PDB entry 8OXS | X-ray diffraction, 1.60 A resolution | chains A and D of the 6 polymer chains in the assembly

== Chain A ==
Name: Cholera enterotoxin subunit A
From: Vibrio cholerae O1
UniProt: P01555 (CHTA_VIBCH); residues 1-240 here correspond to UniProt positions 19-258 (UniProt number = residue number + 18)
Amino-acid sequence (240 residues; each row starts with the number of its first residue):
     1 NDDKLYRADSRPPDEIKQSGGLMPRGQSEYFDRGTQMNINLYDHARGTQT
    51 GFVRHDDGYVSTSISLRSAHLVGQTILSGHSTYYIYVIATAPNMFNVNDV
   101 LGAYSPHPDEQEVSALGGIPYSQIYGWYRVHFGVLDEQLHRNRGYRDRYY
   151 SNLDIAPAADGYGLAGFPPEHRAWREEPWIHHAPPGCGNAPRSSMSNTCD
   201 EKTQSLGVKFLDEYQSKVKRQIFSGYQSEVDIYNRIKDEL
Not modelled in the structure: 190-193, 236-240
Differences from the reference sequence: engineered mutation Glu-229 (Asp247 in P01555), Val-230 (Ile248 in P01555), Ile-232 (Thr250 in P01555), Tyr-233 (His251 in P01555)
UniProt features mapped onto this chain:
  - active site: Glu-112
  - binding site (NAD(+)): Arg-7 to Ser-10, Met-23 to Arg-25
Disulfide bonds: Cys-187/Cys-199
Bound ions: Na+: Asn-1, Thr-90, Tyr-150, Leu-153

== Chain D ==
Name: Cholera enterotoxin subunit B
From: Vibrio cholerae O1
UniProt: P01556 (CHTB_VIBCH); residues 1-103 here correspond to UniProt positions 22-124 (UniProt number = residue number + 21)
Amino-acid sequence (103 residues; numbered 1 to 103; the number before each row is that of its first residue):
     1 TPQNITDLCAEYHNTQIHTLNDKIFSYTESLAGKREMAIITFKNGATFQV
    51 EVPGSQHIDSQKKAIERMKDTLRIAYLTEAKVEKLCVWNNKTPHAIAAIS
   101 MAN
Differences from the reference sequence: engineered mutation His-18 (Tyr39 in P01556), Thr-47 (Ile68 in P01556)
Disulfide bonds: Cys-9/Cys-86
Ligand contacts: beta-D-galactopyranose / alpha-D-galactopyranose: Asn-14, Glu-51, Gln-56, His-57, Gln-61, Trp-88, Asn-90, Lys-91

== Interface between chain A and chain D ==
Pairs across the interface (11):
  Phe-223(A) / Thr-78(D)
  Tyr-226(A) / Ile-74(D)
  Tyr-226(A) / Leu-77(D)  hydrogen bond (side chain-backbone)
  Tyr-226(A) / Thr-78(D)
  Gln-227(A) / Ile-74(D)
  Ser-228(A) / Arg-73(D)
  Val-230(A) / Asp-70(D)
  Arg-235(A) / Lys-63(D)
  Arg-235(A) / Glu-66(D)
  Arg-235(A) / Arg-67(D)
  Arg-235(A) / Asp-70(D)  salt bridge
Other interface residues (no listed pair), chain A (7 interface residues in all): Glu-29
Other interface residues (no listed pair), chain D (9 interface residues in all): Lys-23

== Summary ==
Chain A and chain D form an interface of 7 and 9 residues respectively, with 1 hydrogen bond and 1 salt
bridge. Polar contacts include Arg-235(A)/Asp-70(D) and Tyr-226(A)/Leu-77(D). Chain D binds
beta-D-galactopyranose / alpha-D-galactopyranose.
Here chain A is Cholera enterotoxin subunit A and chain D is Cholera enterotoxin subunit B, both from Vibrio
cholerae O1. Entry 8OXS (Cholera holotoxin variant (chimera with E. coli heat-labile enterotoxin, 4 C-terminal
substitutions)) was determined by X-ray diffraction.
